7AFK - chains 1 and B of the 9 polymer chains in the assembly; structure by electron microscopy, 4.90 A resolution (low resolution: residue-level contacts below are approximate; hydrogen-bond / salt-bridge calls are withheld).

[Chain 1]
Molecule: 16SrRNA (head domain of the 30S ribosome)
From: Escherichia coli
Sequence (1541 nucleotides; row label = number of the first residue in the row):
     1 AAAUUGAAGA GUUUGAUCAU GGCUCAGAUU GAACGCUGGC GGCAGGCCUA ACACAUGCAA
    61 GUCGAACGGU AACAGGAAGA AGCUUGCUUC UUUGCUGACG AGUGGCGGAC GGGUGAGUAA
   121 UGUCUGGGAA ACUGCCUGAU GGAGGGGGAU AACUACUGGA AACGGUAGCU AAUACCGCAU
   181 AACGUCGCAA GACCAAAGAG GGGGACCUUC GGGCCUCUUG CCAUCGGAUG UGCCCAGAUG
   241 GGAUUAGCUA GUAGGUGGGG UAACGGCUCA CCUAGGCGAC GAUCCCUAGC UGGUCUGAGA
   301 GGAUGACCAG CCACACUGGA ACUGAGACAC GGUCCAGACU CCUACGGGAG GCAGCAGUGG
   361 GGAAUAUUGC ACAAUGGGCG CAAGCCUGAU GCAGCCAUGC CGCGUGUAUG AAGAAGGCCU
   421 UCGGGUUGUA AAGUACUUUC AGCGGGGAGG AAGGGAGUAA AGUUAAUACC UUUGCUCAUU
   481 GACGUUACCC GCAGAAGAAG CACCGGCUAA CUCCGUGCCA GCAGCCXCGG UAAUACGGAG
   541 GGUGCAAGCG UUAAUCGGAA UUACUGGGCG UAAAGCGCAC GCAGGCGGUU UGUUAAGUCA
   601 GAUGUGAAAU CCCCGGGCUC AACCUGGGAA CUGCAUCUGA UACUGGCAAG CUUGAGUCUC
   661 GUAGAGGGGG GUAGAAUUCC AGGUGUAGCG GUGAAAUGCG UAGAGAUCUG GAGGAAUACC
   721 GGUGGCGAAG GCGGCCCCCU GGACGAAGAC UGACGCUCAG GUGCGAAAGC GUGGGGAGCA
   781 AACAGGAUUA GAUACCCUGG UAGUCCACGC CGUAAACGAU GUCGACUUGG AGGUUGUGCC
   841 CUUGAGGCGU GGCUUCCGGA GCUAACGCGU UAAGUCGACC GCCUGGGGAG UACGGCCGCA
   901 AGGUUAAAAC UCAAAUGAAU UGACGGGGGC CCGCACAAGC GGUGGAGCAU GUGGUUUAAU
   961 UCGAUGXAAC GCGAAGAACC UUACCUGGUC UUGACAUCCA CGGAAGUUUU CAGAGAUGAG
  1021 AAUGUGCCUU CGGGAACCGU GAGACAGGUG CUGCAUGGCU GUCGUCAGCU CGUGUUGUGA
  1081 AAUGUUGGGU UAAGUCCCGC AACGAGCGCA ACCCUUAUCC UUUGUUGCCA GCGGUCCGGC
  1141 CGGGAACUCA AAGGAGACUG CCAGUGAUAA ACUGGAGGAA GGUGGGGAUG ACGUCAAGUC
  1201 AUCAUGGCCC UUACGACCAG GGCUACACAC GUGCUACAAU GGCGCAUACA AAGAGAAGCG
  1261 ACCUCGCGAG AGCAAGCGGA CCUCAUAAAG UGCGUCGUAG UCCGGAUUGG AGUCUGCAAC
  1321 UCGACUCCAU GAAGUCGGAA UCGCUAGUAA UCGUGGAUCA GAAUGCCACG GUGAAUACGU
  1381 UCCCGGCCUU GUACACACCG CCCGUXACAC CAUGGGAGUG GGUUGCAAAA GAAGUAGGUA
  1441 GCUUAACCUU CGGGAGGGCG CUUACCACUU UGUGAUUCAU GACUGGGGUG AAGUCGUAAC
  1501 AAGGUAACCG UAGGGGAACC UGCGGUUGGA UCACCUCCUU A
Not modelled in the structure: 1-930, 1387-1541
Modified / non-standard residues: PSU (pseudouridine-5'-monophosphate) at position 516, G7M (N7-methyl-guanosine-5'-monophosphate) at position 527, 2MG (2N-methylguanosine-5'-monophosphate) at position 966, 5MC (5-methylcytidine-5'-monophosphate) at position 967, 2MG (2N-methylguanosine-5'-monophosphate) at position 1207, 4OC (4n,o2'-methylcytidine-5'-monophosphate) at position 1401, 5MC (5-methylcytidine-5'-monophosphate) at position 1406, UR3 (3-methyluridine-5'-monophoshate) at position 1497, 2MG (2N-methylguanosine-5'-monophosphate) at position 1515, MA6 (6N-dimethyladenosine-5'-monophoshate) at position 1517, MA6 (6N-dimethyladenosine-5'-monophoshate) at position 1518
Bound ions: Mg2+ site 1: U952, G953; Mg2+ site 2: U965, G1198, U1199; Mg2+ site 3 near C980 (its only coordinating residue here); Mg2+ site 4 near C1051 (its only coordinating residue here); Mg2+ site 5: U1065, C1109, A1110; Mg2+ site 6 near G1068 (its only coordinating residue here); Mg2+ site 7 near G1198 (its only coordinating residue here); Mg2+ site 8 near U1224 (its only coordinating residue here); Mg2+ site 9: G1242, C1303

[Chain B]
Molecule: 30S ribosomal protein S2
From: Escherichia coli
UniProt: C3TPN2 (C3TPN2_ECOLX); residue numbers follow UniProt; this construct covers 1-241
Sequence (241 residues; numbered 1 to 241; the number before each row is that of its first residue):
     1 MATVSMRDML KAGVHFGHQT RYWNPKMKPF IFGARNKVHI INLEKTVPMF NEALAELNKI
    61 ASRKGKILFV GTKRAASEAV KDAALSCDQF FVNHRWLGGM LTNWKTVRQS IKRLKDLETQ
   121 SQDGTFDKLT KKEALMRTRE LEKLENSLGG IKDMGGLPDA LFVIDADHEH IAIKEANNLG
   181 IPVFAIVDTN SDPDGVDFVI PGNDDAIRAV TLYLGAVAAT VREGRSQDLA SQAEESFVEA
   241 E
Not modelled in the structure: 1-3, 228-241
Bound ions: Zn2+: His-18, Asp-204

[Chain 1 / chain B interface]
Pairs across the interface (32; chain 1 residue first):
  G1072(1) / Asn-103(B)
  G1072(1) / Thr-106(B)
  U1073(1) / Asn-103(B)
  U1073(1) / Lys-105(B)
  G1074(1) / Gly-99(B)
  G1074(1) / Thr-102(B)
  G1074(1) / Asn-103(B)
  C1100(1) / Arg-95(B)
  A1101(1) / Arg-95(B)
  A1101(1) / Gly-98(B)
  A1101(1) / Gly-99(B)
  A1101(1) / His-170(B)
  A1101(1) / Ile-171(B)
  A1101(1) / Glu-175(B)
  A1102(1) / Arg-95(B)
  A1102(1) / Leu-97(B)
  A1102(1) / Gly-98(B)
  C1103(1) / Arg-95(B)
  C1103(1) / Asn-103(B)
  C1103(1) / Thr-106(B)
  G1104(1) / Leu-97(B)
  G1104(1) / Thr-106(B)
  G1104(1) / Ser-110(B)
  A1111(1) / Lys-132(B)
  C1112(1) / Thr-130(B)
  A1157(1) / Lys-131(B)
  C1158(1) / Lys-131(B)
  C1158(1) / Leu-135(B)
  C1158(1) / Arg-139(B)
  U1159(1) / Arg-139(B)
  G1160(1) / Arg-139(B)
  U1168(1) / Arg-74(B)
Also at the interface, not in a pair above, chain 1 (17 interface residues in all): U1075, G1099
Also at the interface, not in a pair above, chain B (20 interface residues in all): Glu-133, Ser-147

[Overview]
17 residues of chain 1 face 20 of chain B across their interface. U952(1) and G953(1) form the Mg2+ site 1.
U965(1), G1198(1) and U1199(1) form the Mg2+ site 2.
Chain 1 is 16SrRNA (head domain of the 30S ribosome) and chain B is 30S ribosomal protein S2, both from
Escherichia coli; the structure, Bacterial 30S ribosomal subunit assembly complex state D (head domain), was
determined by electron microscopy, deposited together with 7AF3, 7AF5, 7AF8, 7AFA, 7AFD, 7AFH and 17 further
entries.
